Entry 6M4G (electron microscopy, 2.80 A resolution); this record covers chains J and F of the 10 polymer chains in the assembly.

Chain J:
Molecule: 147-nt DNA strand
Source organism: Homo sapiens
Sequence (147 nucleotides; row label = number of the first residue in the row):
     1 ATCGAGAATCCCGGTGCCGAGGCCGCTCAATTGGTCGTAGACAGCTCTAG
    51 CACCGCTTAAACGCACGTACGCGCTGTCCCCCGCGTTTTAACCGCCAAGG
   101 GGATTACTCCCTAGTCTCCAGGCACGTGTCAGATATATACATCCGAT
Unresolved in the structure: 1-27, 121-147

Chain F:
Name: Histone H4
Source organism: Homo sapiens
Reference sequence: P62805 (H4_HUMAN); residues 0-102 here correspond to UniProt positions 1-103 (UniProt number = residue number + 1)
Amino-acid sequence (103 residues; row label = number of the first residue in the row; numbering starts at 0):
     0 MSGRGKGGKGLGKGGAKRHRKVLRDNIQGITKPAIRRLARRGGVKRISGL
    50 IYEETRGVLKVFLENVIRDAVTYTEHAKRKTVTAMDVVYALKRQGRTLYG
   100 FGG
Unresolved in the structure: 0-24, 101-102

Chain J / chain F interface:
Contacting residue pairs (12; chain J residue first):
  DC81(J) - Arg45(F)  phosphate contact
  DC81(J) - Ile46(F)  sugar contact
  DC81(J) - Ser47(F)  phosphate contact
  DC81(J) - Gly48(F)  hydrogen bond to the phosphate
  DC82(J) - Arg35(F)  salt bridge to the phosphate
  DC82(J) - Arg39(F)  salt bridge to the phosphate
  DC82(J) - Arg45(F)  phosphate contact
  DC82(J) - Ile46(F)  hydrogen bond to the phosphate
  DG101(J) - Lys79(F)  salt bridge to the phosphate
  DG102(J) - Arg78(F)  phosphate contact
  DG102(J) - Lys79(F)  hydrogen bond to the phosphate
  DG102(J) - Thr80(F)  hydrogen bond to the phosphate
Other interface residues (no listed pair), chain F (11 interface residues in all): Lys44, Tyr51

Overview:
4 residues of chain J and 11 residues of chain F are in contact, with 4 hydrogen bonds and 3 salt bridges.
Polar pairs include DC81(J)-Gly48(F), DC82(J)-Ile46(F) and DG102(J)-Lys79(F).
Chain J is a 147-nt DNA strand and chain F is Histone H4, both from Homo sapiens; the structure, Structural
mechanism of nucleosome dynamics governed by human histone variants H2A.B and H2A.Z.2.2, was determined by
electron microscopy, deposited together with 6M4H.
